PDB entry 7Q19 | X-ray diffraction, 1.55 A resolution | chain AAA

== Chain AAA ==
Name: Beta-lactoglobulin
From: Bos taurus
UniProt: P02754 (LACB_BOVIN); residues 1-162 here correspond to UniProt positions 17-178 (UniProt number = residue number + 16)
Chain sequence (162 residues; row label = number of the first residue in the row):
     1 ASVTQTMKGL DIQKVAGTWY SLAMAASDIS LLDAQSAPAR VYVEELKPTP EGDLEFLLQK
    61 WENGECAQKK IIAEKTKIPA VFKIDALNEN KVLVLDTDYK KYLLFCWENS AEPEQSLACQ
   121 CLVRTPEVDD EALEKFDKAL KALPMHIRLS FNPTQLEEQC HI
Not modelled in the structure: 1-3, 162
Differences from the reference sequence: engineered mutation A1 (Leu17 in P02754), S2 (Ile18 in P02754), A39 (Leu55 in P02754), F56 (Ile72 in P02754), W107 (Met123 in P02754)
Cystine bridges: C66-C160, C106-C119
Small-molecule neighbours: Norpramin (DSM; 3-(10,11-dihydro-5H-dibenzo[b,f]azepin-5-yl)-N-methylpropan-1-amine): L31, P38, A39, V41, L58, K60, I71, I84, F105, W107, A118, Q120
What the authors report for this chain:
  - binding site for Norpramin: V41, E89, W107
  - conformationally variable residues (side-chain flip): W107

== In short ==
Bound to chain AAA: Norpramin. From the paper: a binding site for Norpramin at V41, E89 and W107;
conformational variability at W107.
Chain AAA is Beta-lactoglobulin (Bos taurus); the structure, Beta-lactoglobulin mutant FAW (I56F/L39A/M107W)
in complex with desipramine (FAW-DSM#3), was determined by X-ray diffraction together with 7Q17, 7Q18, 7Q2N,
7Q2O and 7Q2P from the same study.
